PDB entry 8V6G | electron microscopy, 11.16 A resolution (very low resolution: no residue pairs are listed; an interface is given only as per-side residue counts) | chains A and F of the 6 polymer chains in the assembly

Chain A:
Molecule: DNA polymerase alpha catalytic subunit
From: Xenopus laevis
Notes: EC 2.7.7.7
Reference sequence: Q9DE46 (DPOLA_XENLA); numbering as in UniProt (aligned over 335-1458)
Amino-acid sequence (1127 residues; each row starts with the number of its first residue):
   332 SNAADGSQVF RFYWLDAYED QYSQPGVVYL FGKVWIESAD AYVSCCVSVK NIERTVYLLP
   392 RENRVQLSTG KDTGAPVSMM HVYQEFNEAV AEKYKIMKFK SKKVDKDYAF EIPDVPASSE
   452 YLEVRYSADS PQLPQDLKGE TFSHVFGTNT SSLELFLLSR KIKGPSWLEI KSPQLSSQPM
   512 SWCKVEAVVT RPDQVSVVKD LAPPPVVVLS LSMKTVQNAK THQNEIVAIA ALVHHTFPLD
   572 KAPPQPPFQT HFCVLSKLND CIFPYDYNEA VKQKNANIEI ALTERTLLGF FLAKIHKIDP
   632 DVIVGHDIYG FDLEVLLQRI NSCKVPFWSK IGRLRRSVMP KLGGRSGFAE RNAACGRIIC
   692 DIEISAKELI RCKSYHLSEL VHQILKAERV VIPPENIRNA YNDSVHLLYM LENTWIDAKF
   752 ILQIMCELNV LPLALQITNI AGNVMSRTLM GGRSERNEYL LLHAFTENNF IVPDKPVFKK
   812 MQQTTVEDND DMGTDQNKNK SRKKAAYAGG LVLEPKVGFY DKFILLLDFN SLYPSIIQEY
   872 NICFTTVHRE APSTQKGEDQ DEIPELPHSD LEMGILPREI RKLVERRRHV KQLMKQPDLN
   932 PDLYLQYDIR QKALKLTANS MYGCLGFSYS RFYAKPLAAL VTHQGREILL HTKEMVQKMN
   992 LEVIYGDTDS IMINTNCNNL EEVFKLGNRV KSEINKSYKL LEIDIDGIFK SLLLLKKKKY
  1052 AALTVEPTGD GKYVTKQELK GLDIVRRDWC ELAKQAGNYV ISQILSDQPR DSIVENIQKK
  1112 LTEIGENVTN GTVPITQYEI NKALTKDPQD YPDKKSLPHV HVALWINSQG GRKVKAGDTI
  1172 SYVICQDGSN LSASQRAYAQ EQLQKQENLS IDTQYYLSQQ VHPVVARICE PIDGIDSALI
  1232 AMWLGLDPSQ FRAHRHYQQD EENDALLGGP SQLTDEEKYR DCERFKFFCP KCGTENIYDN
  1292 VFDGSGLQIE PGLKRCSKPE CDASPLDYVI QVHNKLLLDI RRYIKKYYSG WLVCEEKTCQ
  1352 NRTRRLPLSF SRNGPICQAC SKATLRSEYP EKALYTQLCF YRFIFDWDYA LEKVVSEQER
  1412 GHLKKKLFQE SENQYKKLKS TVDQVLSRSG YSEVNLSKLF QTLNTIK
Disordered / not traced: 332-338, 809-835, 883-891, 1243-1270, 1453-1458
Sequence notes: expression tag (332-334)
Metal / ion sites: Mg2+: Asp859, Phe860, Asp1000 (together with 2'-deoxyguanosine-5'-triphosphate); Zn2+ site 1: Cys1280, Cys1283, Cys1307, Cys1312; Zn2+ site 2: Cys1345, Cys1350, Cys1368, Cys1371
Small-molecule neighbours: 2'-deoxyguanosine-5'-triphosphate (DGT): Asp859, Phe860, Asn861, Ser862, Leu863, Tyr864, Pro865, Arg918, Lys922, Lys946, Leu947, Asn950, Tyr953, Gly954, Asp1000
Curated features (UniProtKB/Swiss-Prot):
  - zinc finger: Cys1280 to Pro1310 (CysA-type)
  - motif: Cys1345 to Cys1371 (CysB motif)
  - binding site (Zn(2+)): Cys1280, Cys1283, Cys1307, Cys1312, Cys1345, Cys1350, Cys1368, Cys1371

Chain F:
Molecule: RNA primer
Sequence (9 nucleotides; each row starts with the number of its first residue):
     1 XGAUACUGC
Modified residues: GTP (guanosine-5'-triphosphate) at position 1; DOC (2',3'-dideoxycytidine-5'-monophosphate) at position 9
Metal / ion sites: Mg2+ near GTP_1 (its only coordinating residue here)

How chain A and chain F interact:
At this resolution (11 A) residue pairs are not listed: 19 residues of chain A and 7 of chain F lie at the interface.

Overview:
Chain A and chain F form an interface of 19 and 7 residues respectively. Chain A binds
2'-deoxyguanosine-5'-triphosphate. The Mg2+ site is built by Asp859(A), Phe860(A) and Asp1000(A). Curated
annotation (UniProt) lists 8 Zn2+-binding residues on chain A.
Here chain A is DNA polymerase alpha catalytic subunit (Xenopus laevis) and chain F is RNA primer. Entry 8V6G
(DNA initiation complex (configuration 1) of Xenopus laevis DNA polymerase alpha-primase) was determined by
electron microscopy, deposited together with 8G99, 8G9F, 8G9L, 8G9N, 8G9O, 8UCU and 8 further entries.
